PDB entry 4L8S | X-ray diffraction, 2.90 A resolution | chains A and B of the 3 polymer chains in the assembly

== Chain A ==
Molecule: Muccosal Associated Invariant T Cell Receptor alpha chain
Source organism: Homo sapiens
Notes: engineered mutation(s): T157C
Chain sequence (208 residues; row label = number of the first residue in the row; numbers below 1 keep their minus sign (Met-1 is residue -1)):
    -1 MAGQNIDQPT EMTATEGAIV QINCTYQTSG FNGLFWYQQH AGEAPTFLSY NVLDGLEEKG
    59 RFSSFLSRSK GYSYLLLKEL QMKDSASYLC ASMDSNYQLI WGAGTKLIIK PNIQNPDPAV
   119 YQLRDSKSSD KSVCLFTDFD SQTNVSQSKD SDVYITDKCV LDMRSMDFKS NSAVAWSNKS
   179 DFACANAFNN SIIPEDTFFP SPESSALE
Disordered / not traced: -1 to 2, 201-206
Disulfide bonds: Cys22-Cys88, Cys132-Cys182

== Chain B ==
Molecule: Muccosal Associated Invariant T Cell Receptor beta chain
Source organism: Homo sapiens
Notes: engineered mutation(s): S172C
Chain sequence (252 residues; numbered -1 to 250; the number before each row is that of its first residue; numbers below 1 keep their minus sign (Met-1 is residue -1)):
    -1 MANAGVTQTP KFQVLKTGQS MTLQCAQDMN HNSMYWYRQD PGMGLRLIYY SASEGTTDKG
    59 EVPNGYNVSR LNKREFSLRL ESAAPSQTSV YFCASSETDP NTGELFFGEG SRLTVLEDLK
   119 NVFPPEVAVF EPSEAEISHT QKATLVCLAT GFYPDHVELS WWVNGKEVHS GVCTDPQPLK
   179 EQPALNDSRY ALSSRLRVSA TFWQNPRNHF RCQVQFYGLS ENDEWTQDRA KPVTQIVSAE
   239 AWGRADSAAA LE
Disordered / not traced: -1 to 1, 244-250
Disulfide bonds: Cys23-Cys91, Cys145-Cys210

== Interface between chain A and chain B ==
Cross-chain cystine bridges: Cys157(A)-Cys171(B)
Contacting residue pairs (90; chain A residue first):
  Phe33(A) - Asn99(B)
  Phe33(A) - Thr100(B)
  Phe33(A) - Gly101(B)
  Tyr35(A) - Thr100(B)
  Tyr35(A) - Gly101(B)
  Tyr35(A) - Leu103(B)  hydrogen bond (side chain-backbone)
  Tyr35(A) - Phe105(B)  hydrophobic
  Gln37(A) - Gln37(B)  hydrogen bond
  Gln37(A) - Phe90(B)
  Glu41(A) - Phe90(B)
  Ala42(A) - Phe90(B)  hydrophobic
  Ala42(A) - Phe105(B)  hydrophobic
  Ala42(A) - Gly106(B)
  Pro43(A) - Phe90(B)
  Pro43(A) - Phe105(B)
  Phe45(A) - Gly101(B)
  Phe45(A) - Glu102(B)
  Met91(A) - Pro98(B)
  Met91(A) - Asn99(B)
  Met91(A) - Thr100(B)
  Tyr95(A) - Pro98(B)  hydrophobic
  Leu97(A) - Thr100(B)
  Trp99(A) - Tyr35(B)  hydrogen bond
  Trp99(A) - Gly42(B)
  Trp99(A) - Leu43(B)
  Trp99(A) - Leu103(B)  hydrophobic
  Gly100(A) - Gly42(B)
  Ala101(A) - Gly40(B)
  Ala101(A) - Met41(B)
  Ala101(A) - Gly42(B)
  Asp115(A) - His137(B)  salt bridge
  Asp115(A) - Thr138(B)
  Tyr119(A) - Ser131(B)
  Tyr119(A) - Ala133(B)
  Tyr119(A) - Glu134(B)
  Tyr119(A) - His137(B)
  Tyr119(A) - Thr138(B)
  Gln120(A) - Ser131(B)  hydrogen bond (backbone-side chain)
  Leu121(A) - Phe128(B)  hydrophobic
  Leu121(A) - Glu129(B)
  Leu121(A) - Pro130(B)
  Leu121(A) - Ser131(B)
  Leu121(A) - Thr142(B)
  Leu121(A) - Val144(B)  hydrophobic
  Arg122(A) - Phe128(B)
  Arg122(A) - Glu129(B)
  Ser124(A) - Val127(B)  hydrogen bond (side chain-backbone)
  Ser124(A) - Phe128(B)
  Ser126(A) - Ala126(B)
  Ser127(A) - Ala126(B)
  Ser127(A) - Phe128(B)
  Lys129(A) - Phe128(B)
  Lys129(A) - Leu146(B)
  Lys129(A) - Thr148(B)
  Val131(A) - Phe128(B)  hydrophobic
  Val131(A) - Leu146(B)  hydrophobic
  Leu133(A) - Thr142(B)
  Thr135(A) - Arg195(B)
  Asp136(A) - Thr138(B)
  Asp136(A) - Arg195(B)  salt bridge
  Tyr152(A) - Glu179(B)  hydrogen bond (side chain-backbone)
  Thr154(A) - Asp173(B)  hydrogen bond
  Thr154(A) - Ser191(B)  hydrogen bond
  Thr154(A) - Arg193(B)
  Lys156(A) - Pro174(B)
  Cys157(A) - Cys171(B)  disulfide
  Cys157(A) - Thr172(B)
  Cys157(A) - Asp173(B)
  Cys157(A) - Arg193(B)  hydrogen bond
  Val158(A) - Cys171(B)
  Val158(A) - Thr172(B)  hydrogen bond (backbone-backbone)
  Val158(A) - Pro174(B)  hydrophobic
  Leu159(A) - Val170(B)
  Asp160(A) - His167(B)  salt bridge
  Asp160(A) - Val170(B)  hydrogen bond (backbone-backbone)
  Arg162(A) - His167(B)
  Arg162(A) - Ser168(B)  hydrogen bond (backbone-backbone)
  Ser163(A) - Ser168(B)
  Ser163(A) - Gly169(B)  hydrogen bond (side chain-backbone)
  Met164(A) - Ser168(B)
  Asp165(A) - Ser168(B)
  Asp165(A) - Gly169(B)  hydrogen bond (backbone-backbone)
  Phe166(A) - Lys140(B)
  Phe166(A) - Arg195(B)
  Phe166(A) - Val196(B)
  Phe166(A) - Ser197(B)
  Ser168(A) - Arg195(B)  hydrogen bond
  Ser170(A) - Arg193(B)  hydrogen bond (backbone-side chain)
  Val172(A) - Arg193(B)
  Trp174(A) - Leu146(B)  hydrophobic
Also at the interface, not in a pair above, chain A (46 interface residues in all): Tyr48, Leu87, Asp123, Ala171
Also at the interface, not in a pair above, chain B (49 interface residues in all): Glu107, Val125, Leu177, Lys178, Ala189

== Summary ==
46 residues of chain A and 49 residues of chain B are in contact, with 1 disulfide bond, 16 hydrogen bonds and
3 salt bridges. Polar pairs include Asp115(A)-His137(B), Asp136(A)-Arg195(B) and Asp160(A)-His167(B).
Here chain A is Muccosal Associated Invariant T Cell Receptor alpha chain and chain B is Muccosal Associated
Invariant T Cell Receptor beta chain, both from Homo sapiens. Entry 4L8S (Crystal structure of a human
Valpha7.2/Vbeta13.3 MAIT TCR in complex with bovine MR1) was determined by X-ray diffraction together with
4L9L and 4LCC from the same study.
